PDB entry 3AXH | X-ray diffraction, 1.80 A resolution | chain A

# Chain A
Molecule: Oligo-1,6-glucosidase IMA1
From: Saccharomyces cerevisiae
Notes: EC 3.2.1.10
UniProtKB: P53051 (MALX3_YEAST); residue numbers follow UniProt; this construct covers 1-589
Amino-acid sequence (589 residues; each row starts with the number of its first residue):
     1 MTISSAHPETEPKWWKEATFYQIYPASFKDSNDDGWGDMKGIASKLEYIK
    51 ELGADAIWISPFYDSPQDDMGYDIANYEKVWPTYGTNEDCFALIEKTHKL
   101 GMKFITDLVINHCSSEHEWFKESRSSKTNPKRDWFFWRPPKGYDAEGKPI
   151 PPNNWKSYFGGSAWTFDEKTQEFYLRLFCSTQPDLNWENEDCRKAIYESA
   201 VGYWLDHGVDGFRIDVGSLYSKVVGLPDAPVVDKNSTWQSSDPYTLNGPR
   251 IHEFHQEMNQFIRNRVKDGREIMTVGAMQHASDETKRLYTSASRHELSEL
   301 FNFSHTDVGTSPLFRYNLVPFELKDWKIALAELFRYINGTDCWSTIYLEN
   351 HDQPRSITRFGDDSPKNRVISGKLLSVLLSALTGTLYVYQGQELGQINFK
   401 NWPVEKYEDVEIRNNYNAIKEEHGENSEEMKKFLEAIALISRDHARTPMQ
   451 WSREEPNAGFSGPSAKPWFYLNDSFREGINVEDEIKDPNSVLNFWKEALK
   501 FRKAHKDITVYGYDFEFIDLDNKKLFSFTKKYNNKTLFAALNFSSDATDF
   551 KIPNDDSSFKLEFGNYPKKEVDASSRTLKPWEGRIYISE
Not modelled in the structure: 1-3
Construct notes: engineered mutation Ala277 (Glu in P53051)
Metal / ion sites: Ca2+: Asp30, Asn32, Asp34, Trp36, Asp38

# Overview
The Ca2+ site is built by Asp30, Asn32, Asp34, Trp36 and Asp38.
Chain A is Oligo-1,6-glucosidase IMA1 (Saccharomyces cerevisiae); the structure, Crystal structure of
isomaltase in complex with isomaltose, was determined by X-ray diffraction together with 3AXI from the same
study.
